Entry 8EVU (electron microscopy, 2.58 A resolution); this record covers chains A and B of the 6 polymer chains in the assembly.

# Chain A
Protein: Na(+)-translocating NADH-quinone reductase subunit A
From: Vibrio cholerae O395
Notes: EC 7.2.1.1
UniProt: Q9KPS1 (NQRA_VIBCH); residues 1-446 here = UniProt positions 1-446
Amino-acid sequence (446 residues; row label = number of the first residue in the row):
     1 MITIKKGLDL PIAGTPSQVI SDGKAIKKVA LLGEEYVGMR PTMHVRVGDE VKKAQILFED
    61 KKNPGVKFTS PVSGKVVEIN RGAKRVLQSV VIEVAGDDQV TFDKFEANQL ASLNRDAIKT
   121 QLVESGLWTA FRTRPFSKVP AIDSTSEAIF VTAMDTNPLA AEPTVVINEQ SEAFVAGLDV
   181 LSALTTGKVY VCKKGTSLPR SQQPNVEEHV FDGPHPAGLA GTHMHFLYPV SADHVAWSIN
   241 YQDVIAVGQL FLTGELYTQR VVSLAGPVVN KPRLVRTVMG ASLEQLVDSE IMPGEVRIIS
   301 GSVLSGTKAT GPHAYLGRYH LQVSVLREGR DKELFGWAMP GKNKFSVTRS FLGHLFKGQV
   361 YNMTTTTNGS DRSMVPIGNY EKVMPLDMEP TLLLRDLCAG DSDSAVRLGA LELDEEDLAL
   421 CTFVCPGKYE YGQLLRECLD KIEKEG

# Chain B
Protein: Na(+)-translocating NADH-quinone reductase subunit B
From: Vibrio cholerae O395
Notes: EC 7.2.1.1
UniProt: Q9KPS2 (NQRB_VIBCH); residue numbers follow UniProt; this construct covers 1-415
Amino-acid sequence (415 residues; numbered 1 to 415; the number before each row is that of its first residue):
     1 MGLKKFLEDI EHHFEPGGKH EKWFALYEAA ATLFYTPGLV TKRSSHVRDS VDLKRIMIMV
    61 WLAVFPAMFW GMYNAGGQAI AALNHLYSGD QLAAIVAGNW HYWLTEMLGG TMSSDAGWGS
   121 KMLLGATYFL PIYATVFIVG GFWEVLFCMV RKHEVNEGFF VTSILFALIV PPTLPLWQAA
   181 LGITFGVVVA KEVFGGTGRN FLNPALAGRA FLFFAYPAQI SGDLVWTAAD GYSGATALSQ
   241 WAQGGAGALI NNATGQTITW MDAFIGNIPG SIGEVSTLAL MIGAAFIVYM GIASWRIIGG
   301 VMIGMILLST LFNVIGSDTN AMFNMPWHWH LVLGGFAFGM FFMATDPVSA SFTNSGKWAY
   361 GILIGVMCVL IRVVNPAYPE GMMLAILFAN LFAPLFDHVV VERNIKRRLA RYGKQ
Not modelled in the structure: 1-2, 415
Covalently attached groups: flavin mononucleotide (FMN) linked to T236
Small-molecule neighbours:
  - FMN (flavin mononucleotide), molecule 1: I169, L206, R209, F213, W226, A237, L238, S239, G270, S271, E274, G334, G335, F338, G339, M343, Y378, P379, E380, G381, M382, M383, L384
  - FMN, molecule 2: F213, F214, P217, S221, G222, D223, Q243, A377, Y378, P379
  - riboflavin (RBF): I56, M57, V60, G158, V161, T162, L165, K191, G196, T197, G198, R199, N200, N203, P204, A205, I292, A293, F342, M343, T345, D346, P347, V348, S349
  - ubiquinone-1 (UQ1): A29, L33, K54, M57, I58, F137, V145, V155, N156, E157, G158, F159, F160

# Interface between chain A and chain B
Residue-residue contacts (132; chain A residue first):
  L10(A) with V47(B), hydrophobic
  H225(A) with Y412(B)
  Y228(A) with R411(B)
  P229(A) with R411(B), hydrogen bond (backbone-side chain); Y412(B), hydrophobic
  H234(A) with R411(B)
  R297(A) with V40(B); T41(B), hydrogen bond (side chain-backbone); H46(B), hydrogen bond
  I299(A) with H46(B)
  V303(A) with S45(B); H46(B), hydrogen bond (backbone-backbone)
  L304(A) with S44(B); S45(B), hydrogen bond (backbone-backbone)
  G306(A) with S44(B), hydrogen bond (backbone-side chain); H46(B), hydrogen bond (backbone-side chain)
  K308(A) with H46(B)
  L326(A) with V47(B), hydrophobic
  E328(A) with V40(B)
  G329(A) with V40(B)
  R330(A) with V40(B)
  D331(A) with T36(B); G38(B)
  K332(A) with K4(B); T36(B); P37(B); G38(B)
  E333(A) with F34(B); Y35(B); T36(B), hydrogen bond (backbone-side chain)
  L334(A) with F34(B); Y35(B), hydrophobic
  F335(A) with L33(B); F34(B), hydrogen bond (backbone-backbone)
  G336(A) with T36(B)
  W337(A) with T32(B); L33(B), hydrogen bond (side chain-backbone); D52(B); K54(B); R55(B), hydrogen bond (backbone-side chain); I58(B), hydrophobic
  A338(A) with R55(B)
  M339(A) with R55(B), hydrogen bond (backbone-side chain)
  P340(A) with R55(B), hydrogen bond (backbone-side chain)
  K344(A) with S50(B)
  F345(A) with D49(B); S50(B), hydrogen bond (backbone-side chain)
  S346(A) with D49(B), hydrogen bond; V51(B)
  V347(A) with D49(B), hydrogen bond (backbone-side chain)
  T348(A) with M290(B)
  R349(A) with Y289(B), hydrogen bond (side chain-backbone); M290(B), hydrogen bond (backbone-backbone)
  S350(A) with R55(B), hydrogen bond (backbone-side chain); M59(B); M290(B)
  F351(A) with S50(B); V51(B); R55(B)
  H354(A) with Y289(B), hydrogen bond
  L355(A) with Y289(B)
  M363(A) with V47(B), hydrophobic
  T364(A) with V47(B)
  T365(A) with V40(B); T41(B), hydrogen bond (backbone-backbone); H46(B)
  T366(A) with L39(B); R48(B)
  T367(A) with L39(B), hydrogen bond (backbone-backbone); V40(B); T41(B); R48(B)
  N368(A) with R48(B), hydrogen bond (side chain-backbone); D49(B), hydrogen bond (side chain-backbone); S50(B); D52(B)
  S370(A) with P37(B)
  R372(A) with L53(B); E154(B), salt bridge; V155(B); N156(B); E157(B), salt bridge
  S373(A) with N156(B), hydrogen bond; T197(B), hydrogen bond (side chain-backbone); R199(B), hydrogen bond
  M374(A) with G198(B)
  V375(A) with L53(B), hydrophobic; P347(B), hydrophobic
  P376(A) with P347(B); F352(B), hydrophobic
  I377(A) with I56(B), hydrophobic; G291(B)
  N379(A) with V51(B)
  E381(A) with F352(B)
  D387(A) with N404(B), hydrogen bond (backbone-side chain); R407(B), salt bridge; R408(B), hydrogen bond (backbone-side chain); Y412(B)
  M388(A) with R408(B)
  E389(A) with T353(B); V400(B); V401(B)
  T391(A) with F352(B)
  L392(A) with F352(B), hydrophobic; T353(B); D397(B); V401(B), hydrophobic
  R395(A) with G198(B), hydrogen bond (side chain-backbone); F352(B)
  R407(A) with E402(B), salt bridge; I405(B); R408(B), hydrogen bond (backbone-side chain)
  L408(A) with R408(B), hydrogen bond (backbone-side chain)
  G409(A) with R408(B)
  E412(A) with R408(B), salt bridge; Y412(B), hydrogen bond
  A419(A) with S45(B)
  T422(A) with S45(B); R48(B)
  F423(A) with S45(B); V47(B); R48(B); D49(B), hydrogen bond (backbone-backbone)
  V424(A) with D49(B)
  P426(A) with D52(B); L53(B); I56(B), hydrophobic
  K428(A) with D49(B), hydrogen bond (side chain-backbone); V51(B), hydrogen bond (side chain-backbone)
  Y429(A) with R199(B)
  E430(A) with R48(B), salt bridge
  Q433(A) with R43(B), hydrogen bond
Interface residues without a listed pair, chain A (74 interface residues in all): S302, S305, T307, G369, K382
Interface residues without a listed pair, chain B (53 interface residues in all): I292, V348, N354

# Summary
Chain A and chain B form an interface of 74 and 53 residues respectively, with 37 hydrogen bonds and 6 salt
bridges. Among the polar pairs are R372(A)-E154(B), R372(A)-E157(B) and D387(A)-R407(B). Bound to chain B:
riboflavin, ubiquinone-1 and flavin mononucleotide.
Here chain A is Na(+)-translocating NADH-quinone reductase subunit A and chain B is Na(+)-translocating
NADH-quinone reductase subunit B, both from Vibrio cholerae O395. Entry 8EVU (Cryo EM structure of Vibrio
cholerae NQR) was determined by electron microscopy.
